6HF5 - chain A; structure by X-ray diffraction, 1.80 A resolution.

Chain A:
Name: Beta-lactamase class B VIM-2
Organism: Pseudomonas aeruginosa
UniProtKB: Q9K2N0 (Q9K2N0_PSEAI); residue numbers follow UniProt; this construct covers 32-262
Amino-acid sequence (231 residues; numbered 32 to 262; the number before each row is that of its first residue):
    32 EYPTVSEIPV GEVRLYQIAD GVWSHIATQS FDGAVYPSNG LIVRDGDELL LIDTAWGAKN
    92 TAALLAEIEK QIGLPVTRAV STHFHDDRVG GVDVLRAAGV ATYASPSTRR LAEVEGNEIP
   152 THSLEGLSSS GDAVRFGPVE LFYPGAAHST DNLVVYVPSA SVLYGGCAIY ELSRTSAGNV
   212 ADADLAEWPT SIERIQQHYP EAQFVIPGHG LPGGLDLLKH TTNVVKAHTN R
Metal / ion sites: Zn2+ site 1: His-114, His-116, His-179; Zn2+ site 2: Asp-118, Cys-198, His-240 (together with G1N); Zn2+ site 3: His-153, His-251 (together with acetate ion)
Residues lining bound ligands: G1N (5-(pyridin-3-ylsulfonylamino)-1,3-thiazole-4-carboxylic acid): Phe-62, Ala-65, Tyr-67, Trp-87, Asp-118, His-179, Cys-198, Arg-205, Gly-209, Asn-210, His-240

Overview:
Bound to chain A: compound G1N. The Zn2+ site 1 is built by His-114, His-116 and His-179. Asp-118, Cys-198 and
His-240 form the Zn2+ site 2.
Chain A is Beta-lactamase class B VIM-2 (Pseudomonas aeruginosa); the structure, Crystal Structure of the
Acquired VIM-2 Metallo-beta-Lactamase in Complex with ANT-431 Inhibitor, was determined by X-ray diffraction
together with 5MXR and 5MXQ from the same study.
